4YS3 - chains A and J of the 10 polymer chains in the assembly; structure by X-ray diffraction, 3.00 A resolution.

[Chain A]
Molecule: Histone H3.2
From: Xenopus laevis
Reference sequence: P84233 (H32_XENLA); residues 438-535 here correspond to UniProt positions 39-136 (UniProt number = residue number - 399)
Chain sequence (98 residues; each row starts with the number of its first residue):
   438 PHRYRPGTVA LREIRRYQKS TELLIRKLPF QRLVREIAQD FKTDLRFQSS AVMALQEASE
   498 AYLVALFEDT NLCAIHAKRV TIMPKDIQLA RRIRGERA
Sequence notes: engineered mutation Ala502 (Gly103 in P84233)
Modified positions: Lys515 (N(6)-acetyllysine; ALY); Lys522 (N(6)-acetyllysine; ALY)
Swiss-Prot annotation at these positions:
  - modified residue: Tyr441 (Phosphotyrosine), Lys456 (N6,N6,N6-trimethyllysine), Ser457 (Phosphoserine), Lys464 (N6-(2-hydroxyisobutyryl)lysine), Lys479 (N6,N6,N6-trimethyllysine), Thr480 (Phosphothreonine), Ser486 (Phosphoserine), Thr507 (Phosphothreonine), Lys515 (N6-acetyllysine), Lys522 (N6-(2-hydroxyisobutyryl)lysine)
  - lipidation: Cys510 (S-palmitoyl cysteine)

[Chain J]
Molecule: 147-nt DNA strand
Sequence (147 nucleotides; numbered 148 to 294; the number before each row is that of its first residue):
   148 ATCAATATCC ACCTGCAGAT ACTACCAAAA GTGTATTTGG AAACTGCTCC ATCAAAAGGC
   208 ATGTTCAGCT GGATTCCAGC TGAACATGCC TTTTGATGGA GCAGTTTCCA AATACACTTT
   268 TGGTAGTATC TGCAGGTGGA TATTGAT

[How chain A and chain J interact]
Contacting residue pairs (31):
  His439(A) - DA152(J)  phosphate contact
  Arg440(A) - DG229(J)  base contact
  Arg440(A) - DA230(J)  hydrogen bond to the base
  Arg440(A) - DA231(J)  hydrogen bond to the sugar
  Tyr441(A) - DT153(J)  phosphate contact
  Tyr441(A) - DA154(J)  sugar contact
  Tyr441(A) - DA230(J)  sugar contact
  Tyr441(A) - DA231(J)  hydrogen bond to the phosphate
  Arg442(A) - DA230(J)  sugar contact
  Pro443(A) - DG229(J)  phosphate contact
  Pro443(A) - DA230(J)  sugar contact
  Gly444(A) - DG229(J)  hydrogen bond to the phosphate
  Gly444(A) - DA230(J)  hydrogen bond to the phosphate
  Thr445(A) - DA230(J)  hydrogen bond to the phosphate
  Val446(A) - DA230(J)  hydrogen bond to the phosphate
  Val446(A) - DA231(J)  phosphate contact
  Ala447(A) - DA230(J)  hydrogen bond to the phosphate
  Arg449(A) - DA154(J)  phosphate contact
  Arg449(A) - DT155(J)  salt bridge to the phosphate
  Glu450(A) - DA230(J)  phosphate contact
  Lys456(A) - DC156(J)  salt bridge to the phosphate
  Arg463(A) - DT238(J)  hydrogen bond to the phosphate
  Arg463(A) - DT239(J)  phosphate contact
  Lys464(A) - DT239(J)  hydrogen bond to the phosphate
  Leu465(A) - DT238(J)  phosphate contact
  Leu465(A) - DT239(J)  hydrogen bond to the phosphate
  Pro466(A) - DT238(J)  sugar contact
  Arg469(A) - DT238(J)  salt bridge to the phosphate
  Asp481(A) - DG248(J)  phosphate contact
  Arg483(A) - DA247(J)  sugar contact
  Lys515(A) - DG219(J)  phosphate contact

[Summary]
20 residues of chain A and 13 residues of chain J are in contact, with 11 hydrogen bonds and 3 salt bridges.
Polar contacts include Arg440(A)-DA230(J), Arg440(A)-DA231(J) and Tyr441(A)-DA231(J).
Here chain A is Histone H3.2 (Xenopus laevis) and chain J is a 147-nt DNA strand. Entry 4YS3 (Nucleosome
disassembly by RSC and SWI/SNF is enhanced by H3 acetylation near the nucleosome dyad axis) was determined by
X-ray diffraction (same publication as 4XZQ and 4Z66).
